4V1O - chains A and M of the 26 polymer chains in the assembly; structure by electron microscopy, 9.70 A resolution (very low resolution: no residue pairs are listed; an interface is given only as per-side residue counts).

== Chain A ==
Name: DNA-directed RNA polymerase II subunit RPB1
From: Saccharomyces cerevisiae
Notes: EC 2.7.7.6
UniProtKB: P04050 (RPB1_YEAST); residues 1-1733 here = UniProt positions 1-1733
Sequence (1733 residues; each row starts with the number of its first residue):
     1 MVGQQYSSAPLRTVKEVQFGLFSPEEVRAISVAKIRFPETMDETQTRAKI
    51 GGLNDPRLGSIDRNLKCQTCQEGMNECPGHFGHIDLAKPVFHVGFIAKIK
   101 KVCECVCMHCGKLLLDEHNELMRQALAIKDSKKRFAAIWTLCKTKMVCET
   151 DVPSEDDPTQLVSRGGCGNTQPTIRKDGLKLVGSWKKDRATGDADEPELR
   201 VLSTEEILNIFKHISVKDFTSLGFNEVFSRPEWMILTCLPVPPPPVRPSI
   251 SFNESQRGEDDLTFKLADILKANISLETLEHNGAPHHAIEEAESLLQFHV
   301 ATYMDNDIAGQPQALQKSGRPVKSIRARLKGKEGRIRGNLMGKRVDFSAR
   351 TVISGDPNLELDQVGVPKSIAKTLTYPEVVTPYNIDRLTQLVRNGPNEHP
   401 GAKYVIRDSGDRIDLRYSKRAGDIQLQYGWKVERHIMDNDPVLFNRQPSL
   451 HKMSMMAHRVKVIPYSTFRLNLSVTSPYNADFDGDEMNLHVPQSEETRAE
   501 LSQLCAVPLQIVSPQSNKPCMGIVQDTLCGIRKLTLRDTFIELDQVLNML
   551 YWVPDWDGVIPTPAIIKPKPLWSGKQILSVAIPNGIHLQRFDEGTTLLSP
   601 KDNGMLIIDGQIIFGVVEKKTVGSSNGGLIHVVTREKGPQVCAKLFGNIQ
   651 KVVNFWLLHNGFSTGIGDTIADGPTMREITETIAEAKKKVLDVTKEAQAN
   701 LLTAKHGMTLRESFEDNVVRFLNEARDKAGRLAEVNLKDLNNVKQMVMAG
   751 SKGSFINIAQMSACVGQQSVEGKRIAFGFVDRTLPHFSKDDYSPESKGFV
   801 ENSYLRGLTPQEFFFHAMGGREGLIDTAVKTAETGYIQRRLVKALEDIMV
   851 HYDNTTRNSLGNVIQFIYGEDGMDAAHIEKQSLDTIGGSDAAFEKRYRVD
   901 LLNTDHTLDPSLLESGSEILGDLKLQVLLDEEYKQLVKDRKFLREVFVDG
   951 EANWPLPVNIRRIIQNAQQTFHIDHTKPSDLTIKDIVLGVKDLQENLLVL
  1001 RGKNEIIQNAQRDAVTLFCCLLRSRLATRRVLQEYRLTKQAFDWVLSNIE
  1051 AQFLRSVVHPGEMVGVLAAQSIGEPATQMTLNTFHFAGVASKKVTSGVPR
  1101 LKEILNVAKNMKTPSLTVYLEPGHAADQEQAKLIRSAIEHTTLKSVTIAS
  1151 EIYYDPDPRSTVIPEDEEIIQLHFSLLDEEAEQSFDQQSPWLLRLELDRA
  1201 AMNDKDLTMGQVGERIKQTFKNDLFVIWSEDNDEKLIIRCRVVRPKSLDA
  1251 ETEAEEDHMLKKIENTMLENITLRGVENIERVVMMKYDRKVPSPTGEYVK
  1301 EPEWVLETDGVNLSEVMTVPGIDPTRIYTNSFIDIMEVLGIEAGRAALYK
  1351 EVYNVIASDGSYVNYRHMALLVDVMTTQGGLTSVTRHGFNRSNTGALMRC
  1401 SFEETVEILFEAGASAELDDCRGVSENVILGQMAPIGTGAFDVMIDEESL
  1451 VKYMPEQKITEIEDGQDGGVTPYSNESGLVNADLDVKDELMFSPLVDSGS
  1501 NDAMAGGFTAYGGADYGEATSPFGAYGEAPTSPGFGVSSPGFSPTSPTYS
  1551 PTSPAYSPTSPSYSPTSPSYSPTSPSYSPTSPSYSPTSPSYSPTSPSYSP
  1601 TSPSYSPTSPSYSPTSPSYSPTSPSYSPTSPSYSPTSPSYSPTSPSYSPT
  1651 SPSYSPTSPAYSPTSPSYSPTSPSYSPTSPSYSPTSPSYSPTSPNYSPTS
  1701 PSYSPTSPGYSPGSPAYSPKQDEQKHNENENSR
Unresolved in the structure: 1-2, 1081-1091, 1177-1186, 1244-1253, 1456-1733
UniProt features mapped onto this chain:
  - region: Pro248 to Asp260 (Lid loop), Asn306 to Lys323 (Rudder loop), Pro810 to Glu822 (Bridging helix)
  - binding site (Zn(2+)): Cys67, Cys70, Cys77, His80, Cys107, Cys110, Cys148, Cys167
  - binding site (Mg(2+)): Asp481, Asp483, Asp485
  - modified residue: Thr1471 (Phosphothreonine)
  - cross-link (Glycyl lysine isopeptide (Lys-Gly)): Lys695 (interchain with G-Cter in ubiquitin), Lys1246 (interchain with G-Cter in ubiquitin), Lys1350 (interchain with G-Cter in ubiquitin)
  - natural variant: Ser1653 to Pro1659 (deletion: In strain: A364A)
  - mutagenesis: Lys1246 (K1246R: Impairs ubiquitination during transcription stress)
Bound ions: Zn2+ site 1: Cys67, Cys70, Cys77, His80; Zn2+ site 2: Cys107, Cys110, Cys148, Cys167; Mg2+: Asp481, Asp483, Asp485 (shared with 1 residue of chain P)

== Chain M ==
Name: Transcription initiation factor iib
From: Saccharomyces cerevisiae
UniProtKB: P29055 (TF2B_YEAST); residue numbers follow UniProt; this construct covers 1-345
Sequence (345 residues; numbered 1 to 345; the number before each row is that of its first residue):
     1 MMTRESIDKRAGRRGPNLNIVLTCPECKVYPPKIVERFSEGDVVCALCGL
    51 VLSDKLVDTRSEWRTFSNDDHNGDDPSRVGEASNPLLDGNNLSTRIGKGE
   101 TTDMRFTKELNKAQGKNVMDKKDNEVQAAFAKITMLCDAAELPKIVKDCA
   151 KEAYKLCHDEKTLKGKSMESIMAASILIGCRRAEVARTFKEIQSLIHVKT
   201 KEFGKTLNIMKNILRGKSEDGFLKIDTDNMSGAQNLTYIPRFCSHLGLPM
   251 QVTTSAEYTAKKCKEIKEIAGKSPITIAVVSIYLNILLFQIPITAAKVGQ
   301 TLQVTEGTIKSGYKILYEHRDKLVDPQLIANGVVSLDNLPGVEKK
Unresolved in the structure: 1-21, 119-121, 214-232, 344-345
UniProt features mapped onto this chain:
  - zinc finger: Ile20 to Ser53 (TFIIB-type)
  - binding site (Zn(2+)): Cys24, Cys27, Cys45, Cys48
Bound ions: Zn2+: Cys24, Cys27, Cys45, Cys48

== Interface between chain A and chain M ==
At this resolution (10 A) residue pairs are not listed: 63 residues of chain A and 56 of chain M lie at the interface.

== Overview ==
63 residues of chain A and 56 residues of chain M are in contact. Curated annotation (UniProt) lists 8
Zn2+-binding residues, 3 Mg2+-binding residues and one mutagenesis site on chain A; 4 Zn2+-binding residues on
chain M.
Chain A is DNA-directed RNA polymerase II subunit RPB1 and chain M is Transcription initiation factor iib,
both from Saccharomyces cerevisiae; the structure, Architecture of the RNA polymerase II-Mediator core
transcription initiation complex, was determined by electron microscopy (same publication as 4V1M and 4V1N).
